Entry 5SVA (electron microscopy, 15.30 A resolution (very low resolution: no residue pairs are listed; an interface is given only as per-side residue counts)); this record covers chains A and B of the 40 polymer chains in the assembly.

# Chain A
Protein: DNA-directed RNA polymerase II subunit RPB1
From: Saccharomyces cerevisiae
Notes: EC 2.7.7.6
Reference sequence: P04050 (RPB1_YEAST); residue numbers follow UniProt; this construct covers 1-1733
Sequence (1733 residues; each row starts with the number of its first residue):
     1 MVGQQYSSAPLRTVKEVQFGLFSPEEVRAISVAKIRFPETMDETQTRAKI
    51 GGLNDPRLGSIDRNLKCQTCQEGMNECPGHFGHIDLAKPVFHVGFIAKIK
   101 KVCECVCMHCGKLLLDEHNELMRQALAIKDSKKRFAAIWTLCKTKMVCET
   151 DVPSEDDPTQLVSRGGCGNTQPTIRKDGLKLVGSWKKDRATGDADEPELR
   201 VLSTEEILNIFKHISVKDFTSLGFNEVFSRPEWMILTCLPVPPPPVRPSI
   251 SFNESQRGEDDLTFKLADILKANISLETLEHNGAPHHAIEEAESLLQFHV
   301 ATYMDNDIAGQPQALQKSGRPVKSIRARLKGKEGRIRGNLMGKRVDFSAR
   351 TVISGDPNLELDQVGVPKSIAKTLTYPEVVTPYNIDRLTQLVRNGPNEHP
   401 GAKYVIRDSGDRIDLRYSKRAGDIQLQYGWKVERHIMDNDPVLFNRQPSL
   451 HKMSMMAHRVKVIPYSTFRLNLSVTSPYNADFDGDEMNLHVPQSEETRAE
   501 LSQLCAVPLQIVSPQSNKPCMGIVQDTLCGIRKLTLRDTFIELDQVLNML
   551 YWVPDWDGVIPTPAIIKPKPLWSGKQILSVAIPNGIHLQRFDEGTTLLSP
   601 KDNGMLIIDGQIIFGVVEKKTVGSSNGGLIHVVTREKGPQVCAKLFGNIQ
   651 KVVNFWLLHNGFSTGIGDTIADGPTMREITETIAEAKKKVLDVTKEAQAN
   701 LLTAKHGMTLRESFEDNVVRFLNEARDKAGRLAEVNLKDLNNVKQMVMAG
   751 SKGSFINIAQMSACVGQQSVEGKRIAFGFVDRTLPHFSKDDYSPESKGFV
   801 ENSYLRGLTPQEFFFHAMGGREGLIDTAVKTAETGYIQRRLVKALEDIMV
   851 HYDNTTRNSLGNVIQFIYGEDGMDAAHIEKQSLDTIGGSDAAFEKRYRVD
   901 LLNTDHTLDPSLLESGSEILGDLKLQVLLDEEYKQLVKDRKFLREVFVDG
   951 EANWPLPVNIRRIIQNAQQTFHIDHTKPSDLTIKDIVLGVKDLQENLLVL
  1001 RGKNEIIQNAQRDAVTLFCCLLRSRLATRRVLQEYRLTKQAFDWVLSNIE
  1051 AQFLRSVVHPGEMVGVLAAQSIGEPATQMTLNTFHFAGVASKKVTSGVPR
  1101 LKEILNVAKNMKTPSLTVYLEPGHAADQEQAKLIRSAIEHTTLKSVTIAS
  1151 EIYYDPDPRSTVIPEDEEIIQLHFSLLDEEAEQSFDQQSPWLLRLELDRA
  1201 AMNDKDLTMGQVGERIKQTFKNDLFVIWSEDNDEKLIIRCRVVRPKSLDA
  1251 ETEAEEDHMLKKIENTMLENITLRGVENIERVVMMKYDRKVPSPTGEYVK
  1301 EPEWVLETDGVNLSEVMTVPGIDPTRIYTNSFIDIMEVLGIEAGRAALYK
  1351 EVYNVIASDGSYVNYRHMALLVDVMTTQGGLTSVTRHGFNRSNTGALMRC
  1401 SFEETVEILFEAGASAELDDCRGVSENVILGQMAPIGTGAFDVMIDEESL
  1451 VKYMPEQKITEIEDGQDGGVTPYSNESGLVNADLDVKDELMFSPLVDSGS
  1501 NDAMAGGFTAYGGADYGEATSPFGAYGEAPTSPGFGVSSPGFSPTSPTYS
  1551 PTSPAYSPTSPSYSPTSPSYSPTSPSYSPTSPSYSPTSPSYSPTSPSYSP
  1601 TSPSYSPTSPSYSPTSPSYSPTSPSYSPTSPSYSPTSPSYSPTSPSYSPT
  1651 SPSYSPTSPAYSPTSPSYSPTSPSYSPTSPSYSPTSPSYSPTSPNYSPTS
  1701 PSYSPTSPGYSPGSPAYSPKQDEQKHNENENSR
Unresolved in the structure: 1-2, 1081-1091, 1177-1186, 1244-1253, 1456-1733
Metal / ion sites: Zn2+ site 1: Cys-67, Cys-70, Cys-77, His-80; Zn2+ site 2: Cys-107, Cys-110, Cys-148, Cys-167; Mg2+: Asp-481, Asp-483, Asp-485
Curated features (UniProtKB/Swiss-Prot):
  - region: Pro-248 to Asp-260 (Lid loop), Asn-306 to Lys-323 (Rudder loop), Pro-810 to Glu-822 (Bridging helix)
  - binding site (Zn(2+)): Cys-67, Cys-70, Cys-77, His-80, Cys-107, Cys-110, Cys-148, Cys-167
  - binding site (Mg(2+)): Asp-481, Asp-483, Asp-485
  - modified residue: Thr-1471 (Phosphothreonine)
  - cross-link (Glycyl lysine isopeptide (Lys-Gly)): Lys-695 (interchain with G-Cter in ubiquitin), Lys-1246 (interchain with G-Cter in ubiquitin), Lys-1350 (interchain with G-Cter in ubiquitin)
  - natural variant: Ser-1653 to Pro-1659 (deletion: In strain: A364A)
  - mutagenesis: Lys-1246 (K1246R: Impairs ubiquitination during transcription stress)

# Chain B
Protein: DNA-directed RNA polymerase II subunit RPB2
From: Saccharomyces cerevisiae
Notes: EC 2.7.7.6
Reference sequence: P08518 (RPB2_YEAST); residue numbers follow UniProt; this construct covers 1-1224
Sequence (1224 residues; row label = number of the first residue in the row):
     1 MSDLANSEKYYDEDPYGFEDESAPITAEDSWAVISAFFREKGLVSQQLDS
    51 FNQFVDYTLQDIICEDSTLILEQLAQHTTESDNISRKYEISFGKIYVTKP
   101 MVNESDGVTHALYPQEARLRNLTYSSGLFVDVKKRTYEAIDVPGRELKYE
   151 LIAEESEDDSESGKVFIGRLPIMLRSKNCYLSEATESDLYKLKECPFDMG
   201 GYFIINGSEKVLIAQERSAGNIVQVFKKAAPSPISHVAEIRSALEKGSRF
   251 ISTLQVKLYGREGSSARTIKATLPYIKQDIPIVIIFRALGIIPDGEILEH
   301 ICYDVNDWQMLEMLKPCVEDGFVIQDRETALDFIGRRGTALGIKKEKRIQ
   351 YAKDILQKEFLPHITQLEGFESRKAFFLGYMINRLLLCALDRKDQDDRDH
   401 FGKKRLDLAGPLLAQLFKTLFKKLTKDIFRYMQRTVEEAHDFNMKLAINA
   451 KTITSGLKYALATGNWGEQKKAMSSRAGVSQVLNRYTYSSTLSHLRRTNT
   501 PIGRDGKLAKPRQLHNTHWGLVCPAETPEGQACGLVKNLSLMSCISVGTD
   551 PMPIITFLSEWGMEPLEDYVPHQSPDATRVFVNGVWHGVHRNPARLMETL
   601 RTLRRKGDINPEVSMIRDIREKELKIFTDAGRVYRPLFIVEDDESLGHKE
   651 LKVRKGHIAKLMATEYQDIEGGFEDVEEYTWSSLLNEGLVEYIDAEEEES
   701 ILIAMQPEDLEPAEANEENDLDVDPAKRIRVSHHATTFTHCEIHPSMILG
   751 VAASIIPFPDHNQSPRNTYQSAMGKQAMGVFLTNYNVRMDTMANILYYPQ
   801 KPLGTTRAMEYLKFRELPAGQNAIVAIACYSGYNQEDSMIMNQSSIDRGL
   851 FRSLFFRSYMDQEKKYGMSITETFEKPQRTNTLRMKHGTYDKLDDDGLIA
   901 PGVRVSGEDVIIGKTTPISPDEEELGQRTAYHSKRDASTPLRSTENGIVD
   951 QVLVTTNQDGLKFVKVRVRTTKIPQIGDKFASRHGQKGTIGITYRREDMP
  1001 FTAEGIVPDLIINPHAIPSRMTVAHLIECLLSKVAALSGNEGDASPFTDI
  1051 TVEGISKLLREHGYQSRGFEVMYNGHTGKKLMAQIFFGPTYYQRLRHMVD
  1101 DKIHARARGPMQVLTRQPVEGRSRDGGLRFGEMERDCMIAHGAASFLKER
  1151 LMEASDAFRVHICGICGLMTVIAKLNHNQFECKGCDNKIDIYQIHIPYAA
  1201 KLLFQELMAMNITPRLYTDRSRDF
Unresolved in the structure: 1-19, 142-145, 152-162, 503-508, 669-677, 716-721, 920-932
Metal / ion sites: Zn2+: Cys-1163, Cys-1166, Cys-1182, Cys-1185

# How chain A and chain B interact
At this resolution (15 A) residue pairs are not listed: 232 residues of chain A and 205 of chain B lie at the interface.

# Summary
232 residues of chain A face 205 of chain B across their interface. The Zn2+ site 1 is built by Cys-67(A),
Cys-70(A), Cys-77(A) and His-80(A). Curated annotation (UniProt) lists 8 Zn2+-binding residues, 3 Mg2+-binding
residues and one mutagenesis site on chain A.
Chain A is DNA-directed RNA polymerase II subunit RPB1 and chain B is DNA-directed RNA polymerase II subunit
RPB2, both from Saccharomyces cerevisiae; the structure, Mediator-RNA Polymerase II Pre-Initiation Complex,
was determined by electron microscopy.
